Entry 5XKG (X-ray diffraction, 2.20 A resolution); this record covers chains B and C of the 6 polymer chains in the assembly.

# Chain B
Name: Tubulin beta chain
Organism: Sus scrofa
UniProtKB: A0A287AGU7 (A0A287AGU7_PIG); numbering as in UniProt (aligned over 1-445)
Amino-acid sequence (445 residues; each row starts with the number of its first residue):
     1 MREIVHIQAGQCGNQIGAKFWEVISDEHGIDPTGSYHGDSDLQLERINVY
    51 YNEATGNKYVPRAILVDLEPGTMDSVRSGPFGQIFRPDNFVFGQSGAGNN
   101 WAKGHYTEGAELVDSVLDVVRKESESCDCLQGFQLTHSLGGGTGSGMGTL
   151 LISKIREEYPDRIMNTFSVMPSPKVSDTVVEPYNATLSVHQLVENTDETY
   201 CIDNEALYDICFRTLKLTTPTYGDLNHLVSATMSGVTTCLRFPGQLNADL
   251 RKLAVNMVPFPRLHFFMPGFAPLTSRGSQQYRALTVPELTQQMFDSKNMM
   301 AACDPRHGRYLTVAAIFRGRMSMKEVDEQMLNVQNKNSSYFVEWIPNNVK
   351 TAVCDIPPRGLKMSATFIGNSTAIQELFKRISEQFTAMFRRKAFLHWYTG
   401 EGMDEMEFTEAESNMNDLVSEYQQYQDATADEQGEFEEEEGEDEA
Disordered / not traced: 429-445
Bound ions: Mg2+: Gln11 (together with GDP)
Small-molecule neighbours:
  - 890 (4-[(3-azanyl-4-methoxy-phenyl)-methyl-amino]chromen-2-one): Cys239, Leu240, Leu246, Ala248, Asp249, Lys252, Leu253, Asn256, Met257, Thr312, Val313, Ala314, Ala315, Ile316, Asn348, Lys350, Thr351, Ala352
  - GDP (guanosine-5'-diphosphate): Gly10, Gln11, Cys12, Gln15, Ile16, Asp67, Asn99, Ser138, Gly140, Gly141, Gly142, Thr143, Gly144, Ser145, Val169, Pro171, Val175, Asp177, Glu181, Asn204, Leu207, Tyr222, Leu225, Asn226

# Chain C
Name: Tubulin alpha-1B chain
Organism: Sus scrofa
UniProtKB: Q2XVP4 (TBA1B_PIG); numbering as in UniProt (aligned over 1-451)
Amino-acid sequence (451 residues; each row starts with the number of its first residue):
     1 MRECISIHVGQAGVQIGNACWELYCLEHGIQPDGQMPSDKTIGGGDDSFN
    51 TFFSETGAGKHVPRAVFVDLEPTVIDEVRTGTYRQLFHPEQLITGKEDAA
   101 NNYARGHYTIGKEIIDLVLDRIRKLADQCTGLQGFLVFHSFGGGTGSGFT
   151 SLLMERLSVDYGKKSKLEFSIYPAPQVSTAVVEPYNSILTTHTTLEHSDC
   201 AFMVDNEAIYDICRRNLDIERPTYTNLNRLISQIVSSITASLRFDGALNV
   251 DLTEFQTNLVPYPRIHFPLATYAPVISAEKAYHEQLSVAEITNACFEPAN
   301 QMVKCDPRHGKYMACCLLYRGDVVPKDVNAAIATIKTKRSIQFVDWCPTG
   351 FKVGINYQPPTVVPGGDLAKVQRAVCMLSNTTAIAEAWARLDHKFDLMYA
   401 KRAFVHWYVGEGMEEGEFSEAREDMAALEKDYEEVGVDSVEGEGEEEGEE
   451 Y
Disordered / not traced: 441-451
Bound ions: Ca2+: Asp39, Thr41, Gly44, Glu55
Small-molecule neighbours:
  - 890 (4-[(3-azanyl-4-methoxy-phenyl)-methyl-amino]chromen-2-one): Thr179, Ala180, Val181
  - GTP (guanosine-5'-triphosphate): Gly10, Gln11, Ala12, Gln15, Ile16, Asp69, Asp98, Ala99, Ala100, Asn101, Ser140, Gly142, Gly143, Gly144, Thr145, Gly146, Ile171, Pro173, Val177, Ser178, Thr179, Glu183, Asn206, Tyr224, Leu227, Asn228, Ile231
UniProt features mapped onto this chain:
  - motif: Met1 to Cys4 (MREC motif)
  - active site: Glu254
  - binding site (GTP): Gly10, Gln11, Ala12, Gln15, Glu71, Ala99, Ser140, Gly143, Gly144, Thr145, Gly146, Thr179, Glu183, Asn206, Tyr224, Asn228, Leu252
  - binding site (Mg(2+)): Glu71
  - site: Tyr451 (Involved in polymerization)
  - modified residue: Lys40 (N6,N6,N6-trimethyllysine), Ser48 (Phosphoserine), Ser232 (Phosphoserine), Tyr282 (3'-nitrotyrosine), Arg339 (Omega-N-methylarginine), Ser439 (Phosphoserine), Glu443 (5-glutamyl polyglutamate), Glu445 (5-glutamyl polyglutamate), Tyr451 (3'-nitrotyrosine)
  - cross-link (Glycyl lysine isopeptide (Lys-Gly)): Lys326 (interchain with G-Cter in ubiquitin), Lys370 (interchain with G-Cter in ubiquitin)

# How chain B and chain C interact
Contacting residue pairs - 38 pairs, chain B then chain C:
  Gln94(B) with Met1(C)
  Ser95(B) with Arg2(C)
  Asn99(B) with Glu254(C), hydrogen bond
  Asp177(B) with Glu254(C); Lys352(C), hydrogen bond (backbone-side chain)
  Thr178(B) with Glu254(C); Asn258(C)
  Val179(B) with Asn258(C), hydrogen bond (backbone-side chain); Pro348(C), hydrophobic
  Val180(B) with Thr257(C)
  Thr219(B) with Lys326(C)
  Ala387(B) with Trp346(C)
  Met388(B) with Trp346(C)
  Arg390(B) with Asp345(C), salt bridge; Ser439(C)
  Arg391(B) with Tyr262(C), hydrogen bond (backbone-side chain); Trp346(C); Glu434(C), hydrogen bond (side chain-backbone); Val435(C); Val437(C), hydrogen bond (side chain-backbone); Asp438(C); Ser439(C), hydrogen bond
  Lys392(B) with Tyr262(C)
  Ala393(B) with Pro261(C); Tyr262(C); Trp346(C), hydrophobic
  Phe394(B) with Thr257(C); Asn258(C); Val260(C); Pro261(C), hydrogen bond (backbone-backbone); Trp346(C), hydrophobic
  His396(B) with Val260(C), hydrogen bond (side chain-backbone); Pro261(C); Tyr262(C); Pro263(C)
  Trp397(B) with Gln256(C); Thr257(C), hydrogen bond (side chain-backbone); Val260(C), hydrogen bond (side chain-backbone)
Also at the interface, not in a pair above, chain B (19 interface residues in all): Gly98, Leu395
Also at the interface, not in a pair above, chain C (21 interface residues in all): Met313

# Overview
Chain B and chain C form an interface of 19 and 21 residues respectively, with 11 hydrogen bonds and 1 salt
bridge. Polar pairs include Arg390(B)-Asp345(C), Asn99(B)-Glu254(C) and Asp177(B)-Lys352(C). Ligands of chain
B: GDP and compound 890. Bound to chain C: GTP and compound 890.
Chain B is Tubulin beta chain and chain C is Tubulin alpha-1B chain, both from Sus scrofa; the structure,
Crystal structure of T2R-TTL-CH1 complex, was determined by X-ray diffraction.
